6Y1V - chains A and B; structure by X-ray diffraction, 2.40 A resolution.

Chain A (and B):
Name: Cell division protein FtsZ
Source organism: Mycobacterium tuberculosis (strain CDC 1551 / Oshkosh)
Notes: chain B of this document is another copy of the same molecule, construct and numbering; everything in this record applies to it too
UniProtKB: P9WN94 (FTSZ_MYCTO); numbering as in UniProt (aligned over 1-314)
Amino-acid sequence (314 residues; row label = number of the first residue in the row):
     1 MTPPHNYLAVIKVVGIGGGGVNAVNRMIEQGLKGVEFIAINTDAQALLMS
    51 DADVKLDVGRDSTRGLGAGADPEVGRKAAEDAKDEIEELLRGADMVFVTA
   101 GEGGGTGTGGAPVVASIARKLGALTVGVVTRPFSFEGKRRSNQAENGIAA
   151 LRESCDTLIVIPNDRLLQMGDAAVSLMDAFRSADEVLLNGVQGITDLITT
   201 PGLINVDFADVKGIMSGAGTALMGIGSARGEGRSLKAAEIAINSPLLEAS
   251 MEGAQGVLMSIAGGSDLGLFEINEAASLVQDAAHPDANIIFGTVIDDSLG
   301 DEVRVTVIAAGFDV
Not modelled in the structure: 1-7, 173, 313-314 (chain B: 1-6, 61-69, 170-171)
UniProt features mapped onto this chain:
  - binding site (GTP): G18 to N22, G105 to G107, E136, R140, D184
Residues lining bound ligands: GTP-gamma-S (GSP; 5'-guanosine-diphosphate-monothiophosphate): G17, G18, G19, N22, N41, T42, G67, A68, G69, A70, D71, G101, E102, G104, G105, T106, G107, P132, E136, R140, N163, F180, A183, D184, L187
What the authors report for this chain:
  - binding site for 4-hydroxy-2H-chromen-2-one: L47, M49, S50, K55

Chain A / chain B interface:
Contacting residue pairs - 38 pairs, chain A then chain B:
  V10(A) with R181(B)
  L47(A) with M49(B)
  L48(A) with M49(B), hydrophobic
  V54(A) with L48(B), hydrophobic
  K55(A) with L47(B); L48(B); M49(B), hydrogen bond (backbone-backbone)
  L56(A) with L47(B); L48(B)
  D57(A) with A46(B); L47(B), hydrogen bond (backbone-backbone)
  V58(A) with Q45(B)
  G59(A) with Q45(B), hydrogen bond (backbone-backbone)
  R60(A) with N41(B); D43(B), hydrogen bond (side chain-backbone); A44(B), hydrogen bond (side chain-backbone); Q45(B), hydrogen bond (backbone-backbone); A46(B); L47(B); D57(B), salt bridge
  D61(A) with Q45(B)
  D84(A) with R139(B), salt bridge
  E85(A) with D43(B); A46(B)
  E88(A) with G19(B); N22(B), hydrogen bond; E102(B)
  L89(A) with N22(B)
  R91(A) with E102(B), salt bridge; E136(B), salt bridge; F180(B)
  G92(A) with M177(B); F180(B); R181(B), hydrogen bond (backbone-side chain)
  A93(A) with M177(B)
  D94(A) with M177(B); R181(B), salt bridge
  L121(A) with L176(B)
Also at the interface, not in a pair above, chain A (21 interface residues in all): A82
Also at the interface, not in a pair above, chain B (23 interface residues in all): G18, G59, A70, G103, D184

Overview:
21 residues of chain A face 23 of chain B across their interface, with 8 hydrogen bonds and 5 salt bridges.
Among the polar pairs are R60(A)-D57(B), D84(A)-R139(B) and R91(A)-E102(B). Bound to chain A: GTP-gamma-S.
From the paper: a binding site for 4-hydroxy-2H-chromen-2-one at L47(A), M49(A) and S50(A) among others.
Both chains are Cell division protein FtsZ (Mycobacterium tuberculosis (strain CDC 1551 / Oshkosh)). Entry
6Y1V (Mycobacterium tuberculosis FtsZ-GTP-gamma-S in complex with 4-hydroxycoumarin) was determined by X-ray
diffraction, deposited together with 6Y1U, 6YM9 and 6YM1.
